Entry 7KTF (X-ray diffraction, 1.49 A resolution); this record covers chains A and P of the 4 polymer chains in the assembly.

[Chain A]
Protein: DNA-directed DNA/RNA polymerase mu
From: Homo sapiens
Notes: EC 2.7.7.7
UniProtKB: Q9NP87 (DPOLM_HUMAN); aligned to UniProt positions 132-494 over residues 132-494
Amino-acid sequence (356 residues; each row starts with the number of its first residue; note: 12 numbers in that range are skipped by the numbering (no residue carries them; nothing is unmodelled there)):
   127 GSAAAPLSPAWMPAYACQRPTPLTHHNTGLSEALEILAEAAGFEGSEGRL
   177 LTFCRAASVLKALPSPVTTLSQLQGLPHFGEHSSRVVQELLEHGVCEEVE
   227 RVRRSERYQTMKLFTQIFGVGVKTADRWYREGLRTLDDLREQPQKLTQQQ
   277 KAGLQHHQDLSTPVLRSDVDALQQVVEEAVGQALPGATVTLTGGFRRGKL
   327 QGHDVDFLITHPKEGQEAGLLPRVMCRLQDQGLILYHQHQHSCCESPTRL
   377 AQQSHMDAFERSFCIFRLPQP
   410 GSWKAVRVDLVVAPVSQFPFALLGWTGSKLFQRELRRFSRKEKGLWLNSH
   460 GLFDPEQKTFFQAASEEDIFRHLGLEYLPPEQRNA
Unresolved in the structure: 127-136, 365-383
Construct notes: expression tag (127-131); linker (410)
Bound ions: Na+: Thr241, Ile243, Val246 (shared with DT3(P) of chain P); Mg2+ site 1: Asp330, Asp332 (together with pyrophosphate) (shared with 8OG_5(P) of chain P); Mg2+ site 2: Asp330, Asp332, Asp418 (shared with DA4(P), 8OG_5(P) of chain P)
Small-molecule neighbours: pyrophosphate (PPV): Gly319, Gly320, Arg323, Lys325, Gly328, His329, Asp330, Asp332
Curated features (UniProtKB/Swiss-Prot):
  - region: Arg323 to Asp332 (Involved in ssDNA binding)
  - binding site (Mg(2+)): Asp330, Asp332, Asp418
  - site: Gly433 (Responsible for the low discrimination between dNTP and rNTP)
From the paper describing this entry:
  - mutagenesis - R445A: increased catalytic activity on dGTP misinsertion
  - mutagenesis - K438D: decreased catalytic activity on Mg2+-dependent dGTP:At
  - mutagenesis - K438D (23-fold): decreased catalytic activity on :Ct insertion
  - mutagenesis - K438D: unchanged catalytic activity on in the presence of Mn2+
  - mutagenesis - Q441A: unchanged catalytic activity on 8-oxodGTP

[Chain P]
Molecule: 5-nt DNA strand
Sequence (5 nucleotides; row label = number of the first residue in the row):
     1 CGTAG
Modified / non-standard residues: 8OG (8-oxo-2'-deoxy-guanosine-5'-monophosphate) at position 5
Bound ions: Na+: DT3 (shared with Thr241(A), Ile243(A), Val246(A) of chain A); Mg2+ site 1: DA4, 8OG_5 (shared with Asp330(A), Asp332(A), Asp418(A) of chain A); Mg2+ site 2: 8OG_5 (together with pyrophosphate) (shared with Asp330(A), Asp332(A) of chain A)

[How chain A and chain P interact]
Contacting residue pairs (31; chain A residue first):
  Ile243(A) with DT3(P), phosphate contact
  Phe244(A) with DT3(P), phosphate contact
  Gly245(A) with DG2(P), phosphate contact; DT3(P), hydrogen bond to the phosphate
  Val246(A) with DG2(P), hydrogen bond to the phosphate; DT3(P), hydrogen bond to the phosphate
  Gly247(A) with DG2(P), hydrogen bond to the phosphate; DT3(P), phosphate contact
  Lys249(A) with DC1(P), phosphate contact; DG2(P), phosphate contact
  Thr250(A) with DC1(P), hydrogen bond to the phosphate; DG2(P), hydrogen bond to the phosphate
  Gln275(A) with DG2(P), sugar contact
  Arg323(A) with 8OG_5(P), hydrogen bond to the phosphate
  Asp330(A) with 8OG_5(P), phosphate contact
  Asp332(A) with DA4(P), phosphate contact; 8OG_5(P), phosphate contact
  Phe389(A) with DT3(P), sugar contact; DA4(P), sugar contact
  Arg416(A) with DT3(P), phosphate contact; DA4(P), salt bridge to the phosphate
  Asp418(A) with DA4(P), sugar contact; 8OG_5(P), phosphate contact
  Gly433(A) with 8OG_5(P), sugar contact
  Trp434(A) with DA4(P), phosphate contact; 8OG_5(P), sugar contact
  Thr435(A) with 8OG_5(P), phosphate contact
  Gly436(A) with 8OG_5(P), phosphate contact
  Ser437(A) with 8OG_5(P), sugar contact
  Lys438(A) with 8OG_5(P), base contact
  Arg445(A) with 8OG_5(P), base contact
Other interface residues (no listed pair), chain A (25 interface residues in all): Val248, Gly319, Arg387, Gln441

[In short]
The interface between chain A and chain P involves 25 residues on one side and 5 on the other; the contacts
include 7 hydrogen bonds and 1 salt bridge. Polar pairs include Gly245(A)-DT3(P), Val246(A)-DG2(P) and
Val246(A)-DT3(P). From the paper: R445A of chain A increases catalytic activity on dGTP misinsertion; K438D of
chain A reduces catalytic activity on Mg2+-dependent dGTP:At.
Here chain A is DNA-directed DNA/RNA polymerase mu (Homo sapiens) and chain P is a 5-nt DNA strand. Entry 7KTF
(DNA Polymerase Mu, 8-oxodGTP:Ct Product State Ternary Complex, 50 mM Mg2+ (180min)) was determined by X-ray
diffraction (same publication as 7KSS, 7KST, 7KSU, 7KSV, 7KSW, 7KSX and 25 further entries).
